Entry 2XP2 (X-ray diffraction, 1.90 A resolution); this record covers chain A.

Chain A:
Name: Tyrosine-protein kinase receptor
Source organism: Homo sapiens
Notes: EC 2.7.10.1; fragment: tyrosine kinase domain, residues 105-423
UniProt: B6EXY4 (B6EXY4_HUMAN); residues 1093-1411 here correspond to UniProt positions 105-423 (UniProt number = residue number - 988)
Sequence (327 residues; each row starts with the number of its first residue):
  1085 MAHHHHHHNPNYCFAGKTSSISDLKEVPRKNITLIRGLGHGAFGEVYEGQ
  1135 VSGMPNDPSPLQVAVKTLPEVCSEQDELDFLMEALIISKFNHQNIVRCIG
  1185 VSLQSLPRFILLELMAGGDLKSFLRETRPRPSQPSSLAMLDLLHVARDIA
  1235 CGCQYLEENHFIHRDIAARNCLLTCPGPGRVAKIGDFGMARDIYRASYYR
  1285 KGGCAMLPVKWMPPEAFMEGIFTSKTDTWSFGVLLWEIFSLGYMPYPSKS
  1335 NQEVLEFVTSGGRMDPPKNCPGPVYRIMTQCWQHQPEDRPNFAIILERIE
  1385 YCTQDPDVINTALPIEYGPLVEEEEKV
Unresolved in the structure: 1085-1092, 1124-1125, 1137-1143, 1218-1219, 1281-1289, 1402-1411
Differences from the reference sequence: expression tag (1085-1092)
Small-molecule neighbours: crizotinib (VGH; 3-[(1R)-1-(2,6-dichloro-3-fluorophenyl)ethoxy]-5-(1-piperidin-4-yl-1H-pyrazol-4-yl)pyridin-2-amine): Leu1122, Val1130, Ala1148, Lys1150, Val1180, Leu1196, Glu1197, Leu1198, Met1199, Ala1200, Gly1201, Gly1202, Asp1203, Arg1253, Asn1254, Cys1255, Leu1256, Gly1269, Asp1270

Overview:
Chain A binds crizotinib.
Chain A is Tyrosine-protein kinase receptor (Homo sapiens); the structure, Structure of the Human Anaplastic
Lymphoma Kinase in Complex with Crizotinib (PF-02341066), was determined by X-ray diffraction.
